8E6X - chains 7 and A of the 9 polymer chains in the assembly; structure by electron microscopy, 4.27 A resolution (low resolution: residue-level contacts below are approximate; hydrogen-bond / salt-bridge calls are withheld).

Chain 7:
Molecule: RNA with 18 nt long spacer
Sequence (35 nucleotides; each row starts with the number of its first residue):
     1 AUGUUUUUUU UUUUUUUUUU UGAUUUGGUG AGAGG
Not modelled in the structure: 1-8
Bound ions: Mg2+: G35 (shared with 3 residues of chain B)

Chain A:
Name: DNA-directed RNA polymerase subunit beta
From: Escherichia coli
Notes: EC 2.7.7.6
UniProt: P0A8V4 (RPOB_ECO57); residue numbers follow UniProt; this construct covers 1-1342
Chain sequence (1342 residues; row label = number of the first residue in the row):
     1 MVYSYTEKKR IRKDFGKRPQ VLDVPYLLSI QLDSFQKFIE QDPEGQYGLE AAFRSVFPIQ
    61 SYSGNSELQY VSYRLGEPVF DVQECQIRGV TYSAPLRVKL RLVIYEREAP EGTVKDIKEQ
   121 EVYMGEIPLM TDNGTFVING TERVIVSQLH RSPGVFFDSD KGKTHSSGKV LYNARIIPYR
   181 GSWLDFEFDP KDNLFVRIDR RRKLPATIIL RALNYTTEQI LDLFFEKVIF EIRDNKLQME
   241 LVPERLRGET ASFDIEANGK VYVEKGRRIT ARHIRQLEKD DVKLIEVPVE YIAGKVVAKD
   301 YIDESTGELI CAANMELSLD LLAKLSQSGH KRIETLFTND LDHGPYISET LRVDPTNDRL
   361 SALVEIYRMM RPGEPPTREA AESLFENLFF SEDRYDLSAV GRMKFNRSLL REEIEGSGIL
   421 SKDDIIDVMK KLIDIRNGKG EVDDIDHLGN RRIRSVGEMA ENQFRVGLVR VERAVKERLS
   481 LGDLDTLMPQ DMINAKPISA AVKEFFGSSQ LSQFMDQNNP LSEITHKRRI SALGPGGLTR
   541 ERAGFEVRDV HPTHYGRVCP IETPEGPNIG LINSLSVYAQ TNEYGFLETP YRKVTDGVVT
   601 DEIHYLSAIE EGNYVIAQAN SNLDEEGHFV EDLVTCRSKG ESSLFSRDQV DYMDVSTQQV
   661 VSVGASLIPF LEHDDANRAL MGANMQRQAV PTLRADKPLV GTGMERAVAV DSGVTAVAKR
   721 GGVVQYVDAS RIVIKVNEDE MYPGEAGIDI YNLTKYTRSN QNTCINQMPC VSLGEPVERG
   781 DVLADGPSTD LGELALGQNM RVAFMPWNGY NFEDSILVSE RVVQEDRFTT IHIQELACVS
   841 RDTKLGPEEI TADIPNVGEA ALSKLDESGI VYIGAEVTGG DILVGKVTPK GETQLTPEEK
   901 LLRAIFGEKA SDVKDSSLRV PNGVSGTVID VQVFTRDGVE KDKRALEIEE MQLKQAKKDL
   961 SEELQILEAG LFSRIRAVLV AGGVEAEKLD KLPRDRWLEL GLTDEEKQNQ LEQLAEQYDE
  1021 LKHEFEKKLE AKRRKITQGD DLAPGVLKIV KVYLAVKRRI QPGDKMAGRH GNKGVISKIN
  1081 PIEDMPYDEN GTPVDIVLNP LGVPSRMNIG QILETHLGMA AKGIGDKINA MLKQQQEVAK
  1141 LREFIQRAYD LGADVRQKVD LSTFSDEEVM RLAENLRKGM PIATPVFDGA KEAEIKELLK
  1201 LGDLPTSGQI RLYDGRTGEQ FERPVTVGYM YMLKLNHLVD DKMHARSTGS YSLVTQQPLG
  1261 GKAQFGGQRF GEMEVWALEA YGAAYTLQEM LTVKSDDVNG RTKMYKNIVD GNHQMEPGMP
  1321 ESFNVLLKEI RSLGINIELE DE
Not modelled in the structure: 1, 1342
UniProt features mapped onto this chain:
  - modified residue (N6-acetyllysine): Lys1022, Lys1200

Chain 7 / chain A interface:
Residue-residue contacts (24; chain 7 residue first):
  U25(7) - Ser1250(A)
  U25(7) - Tyr1251(A)
  U25(7) - Leu1253(A)
  U26(7) - Ser1250(A)
  U26(7) - Leu1259(A)
  G27(7) - Leu1259(A)
  A31(7) - Gln513(A)
  A31(7) - Arg540(A)
  G32(7) - Gln513(A)
  G32(7) - Leu533(A)
  G32(7) - Arg540(A)
  G32(7) - Asn568(A)
  G32(7) - Ile572(A)
  A33(7) - Pro564(A)
  A33(7) - Asn568(A)
  A33(7) - Gln688(A)
  A33(7) - His1237(A)
  G34(7) - Asn684(A)
  G34(7) - Gln688(A)
  G34(7) - Lys1065(A)
  G34(7) - His1237(A)
  G35(7) - Glu565(A)
  G35(7) - Lys1065(A)
  G35(7) - Lys1073(A)
Other interface residues (no listed pair), chain 7 (10 interface residues in all): U24, G30
Other interface residues (no listed pair), chain A (19 interface residues in all): Gln510, Lys914, Ser1252

Overview:
The interface between chain 7 and chain A involves 10 residues on one side and 19 on the other.
Here chain 7 is RNA with 18 nt long spacer and chain A is DNA-directed RNA polymerase subunit beta
(Escherichia coli). Entry 8E6X (Escherichia coli Rho-dependent transcription pre-termination complex
containing 18 nt long RNA spacer, lambda-tR1 rut RNA, Mg-ADP-BeF3 ...) was determined by electron microscopy
(same publication as 8E3F, 8E3H, 8E5K, 8E5L, 8E5O, 8E5P and 3 further entries).
